Entry 1WVM (X-ray diffraction, 1.60 A resolution); this record covers chains A and B of the 4 polymer chains in the assembly.

Chain A (and B):
Protein: alkaline serine protease
Source organism: Pseudoalteromonas sp
Notes: EC 3.4.21.-; chain B of this document is another copy of the same molecule, construct and numbering; everything in this record applies to it too
Amino-acid sequence (441 residues; row label = number of the first residue in the row):
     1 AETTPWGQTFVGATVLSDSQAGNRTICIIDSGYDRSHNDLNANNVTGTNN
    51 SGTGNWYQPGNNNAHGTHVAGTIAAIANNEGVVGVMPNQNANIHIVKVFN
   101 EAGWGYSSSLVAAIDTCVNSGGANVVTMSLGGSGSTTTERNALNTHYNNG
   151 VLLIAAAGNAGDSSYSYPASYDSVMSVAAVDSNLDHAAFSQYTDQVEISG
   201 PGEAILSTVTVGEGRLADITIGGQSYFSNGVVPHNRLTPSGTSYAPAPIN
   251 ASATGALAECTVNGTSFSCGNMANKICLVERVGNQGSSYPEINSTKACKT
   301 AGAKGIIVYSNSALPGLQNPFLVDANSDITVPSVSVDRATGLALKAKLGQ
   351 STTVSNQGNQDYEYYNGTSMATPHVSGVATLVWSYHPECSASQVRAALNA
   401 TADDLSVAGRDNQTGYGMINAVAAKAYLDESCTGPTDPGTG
Not modelled in the structure: 436-441 (chain B: 437-441)
Disulfides: Cys-27/Cys-117, Cys-260/Cys-269, Cys-277/Cys-298, Cys-389/Cys-432
Bound ions: Ca2+ site 1: Glu-2, Asp-39, Ile-76, Asn-78, Glu-80, Val-82; Mg2+ site 1: Ala-169, Tyr-171, Val-174, Gln-195; Mg2+ site 2: Val-174, Ser-176, Gln-195, Glu-197; Ca2+ site 2: Asp-404, Leu-405, Val-407, Gly-409, Asp-411 (together with Mg2+); Mg2+ site 3: Asp-404, Leu-405, Asp-411, Thr-414, Gly-415

Interface between chain A and chain B:
Pairs across the interface - 30 pairs, chain A then chain B:
  Ser-133(A) / Ser-133(B)
  Ser-135(A) / Ser-164(B)
  Ser-135(A) / Tyr-165(B)  hydrogen bond (backbone-backbone)
  Ser-135(A) / Tyr-167(B)  hydrogen bond
  Thr-136(A) / Ser-163(B)
  Thr-136(A) / Ser-164(B)
  Thr-136(A) / Tyr-165(B)
  Thr-137(A) / Ser-163(B)  hydrogen bond (backbone-backbone)
  Thr-137(A) / Tyr-165(B)  hydrogen bond
  Thr-137(A) / Thr-193(B)
  Thr-137(A) / Asp-194(B)
  Thr-137(A) / Asn-412(B)
  Thr-138(A) / Ser-163(B)  hydrogen bond
  Arg-140(A) / Tyr-165(B)
  Arg-140(A) / Asp-194(B)  salt bridge
  Ser-163(A) / Thr-136(B)
  Ser-163(A) / Thr-137(B)  hydrogen bond (backbone-backbone)
  Ser-163(A) / Thr-138(B)  hydrogen bond
  Ser-164(A) / Ser-135(B)
  Ser-164(A) / Thr-136(B)
  Tyr-165(A) / Ser-135(B)  hydrogen bond (backbone-backbone)
  Tyr-165(A) / Thr-136(B)
  Tyr-165(A) / Thr-137(B)  hydrogen bond
  Tyr-165(A) / Arg-140(B)  hydrogen bond
  Tyr-167(A) / Ser-135(B)  hydrogen bond
  Tyr-167(A) / Tyr-167(B)
  Thr-193(A) / Thr-137(B)
  Asp-194(A) / Thr-137(B)  hydrogen bond (backbone-side chain)
  Asp-194(A) / Arg-140(B)
  Asn-412(A) / Thr-137(B)
Other interface residues (no listed pair), chain A (16 interface residues in all): Gly-134, Asn-141, Tyr-192
Other interface residues (no listed pair), chain B (16 interface residues in all): Gly-134, Asn-141, Tyr-192

Overview:
Chain A and chain B each contribute 16 residues to their interface, with 12 hydrogen bonds and 1 salt bridge.
Among the polar pairs are Arg-140(A)/Asp-194(B), Ser-135(A)/Tyr-167(B) and Thr-137(A)/Tyr-165(B). The Ca2+
site 1 is built by Glu-2(A), Asp-39(A), Ile-76(A), Asn-78(A), Glu-80(A) and Val-82(A).
Chain A and chain B are both alkaline serine protease (Pseudoalteromonas sp); the structure, Crystal Structure
of Psychrophilic Subtilisin-like Serine Protease APA1 from Antarctic Psychrotroph Pseudoaleromonas sp. AS-11,
Complexed with ..., was determined by X-ray diffraction.
